7JO9 - chains A and J of the 11 polymer chains in the assembly; structure by electron microscopy, 3.30 A resolution.

== Chain A ==
Protein: Histone H3.2
Organism: Homo sapiens
UniProt: Q71DI3 (H32_HUMAN); residues 0-135 here correspond to UniProt positions 1-136 (UniProt number = residue number + 1)
Sequence (136 residues; numbered 0 to 135; the number before each row is that of its first residue; numbering starts at 0):
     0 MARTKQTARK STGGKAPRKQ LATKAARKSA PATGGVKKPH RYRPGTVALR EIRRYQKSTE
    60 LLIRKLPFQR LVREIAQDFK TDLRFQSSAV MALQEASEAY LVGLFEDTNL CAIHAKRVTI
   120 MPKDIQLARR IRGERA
Disordered / not traced: 0-36, 135
UniProt features mapped onto this chain:
  - modified residue: Arg2 (Asymmetric dimethylarginine), Thr3 (Phosphothreonine), Lys4 (Allysine), Gln5 (5-glutamyl dopamine), Thr6 (Phosphothreonine), Arg8 (Citrulline), Lys9 (N6,N6,N6-trimethyllysine), Ser10 (ADP-ribosylserine), Thr11 (Phosphothreonine), Lys14 (N6-(2-hydroxyisobutyryl)lysine), Arg17 (Asymmetric dimethylarginine), Lys18 (N6-(2-hydroxyisobutyryl)lysine), Lys23 (N6-(2-hydroxyisobutyryl)lysine), Arg26 (Citrulline), Lys27 (N6,N6,N6-trimethyllysine), Ser28 (ADP-ribosylserine), Lys36 (N6,N6,N6-trimethyllysine), Lys37 (N6-methyllysine), Tyr41 (Phosphotyrosine), Lys56 (N6,N6,N6-trimethyllysine) and 8 more in UniProt
  - lipidation: Lys18 (N6-decanoyllysine), Cys110 (S-palmitoyl cysteine)

== Chain J ==
Molecule: 147-nt DNA strand
Organism: synthetic construct
Sequence (147 nucleotides; each row starts with the number of its first residue; numbers below 1 keep their minus sign (DA-73 is residue -73)):
   -73 ATCGAGAATC CCGGTGCCGA GGCCGCTCAA TTGGTCGTAG ACAGCTCTAG CACCGCTTAA
   -13 ACGCACGTAC GCGCTGTCCC CCGCGTTTTA ACCGCCAAGG GGATTACTCC CTAGTCTCCA
    47 GGCACGTGTC AGATATATAC ATCCGAT
Disordered / not traced: -73, 73

== How chain A and chain J interact ==
Pairs across the interface (15):
  His39(A) - DA-67(J)  sugar contact
  Arg40(A) - DG9(J)  sugar contact
  Arg40(A) - DC10(J)  sugar contact
  Tyr41(A) - DA-67(J)  phosphate contact
  Tyr41(A) - DA-66(J)  sugar contact
  Tyr41(A) - DC10(J)  phosphate contact
  Gly44(A) - DG9(J)  hydrogen bond to the phosphate
  Thr45(A) - DG9(J)  phosphate contact
  Val46(A) - DG9(J)  phosphate contact
  Ala47(A) - DG9(J)  phosphate contact
  Arg49(A) - DA-66(J)  sugar contact
  Arg49(A) - DT-65(J)  phosphate contact
  Lys64(A) - DC18(J)  hydrogen bond to the phosphate
  Leu65(A) - DC18(J)  phosphate contact
  Arg69(A) - DA17(J)  salt bridge to the phosphate
Also at the interface, not in a pair above, chain A (15 interface residues in all): Pro43, Arg63, Pro66, Arg83
Also at the interface, not in a pair above, chain J (10 interface residues in all): DC8, DG26, DG27

== Summary ==
The interface between chain A and chain J involves 15 residues on one side and 10 on the other; the contacts
include 2 hydrogen bonds and 1 salt bridge. Polar pairs include Gly44(A)-DG9(J), Lys64(A)-DC18(J) and
Arg69(A)-DA17(J).
Here chain A is Histone H3.2 (Homo sapiens) and chain J is a 147-nt DNA strand (synthetic construct). Entry
7JO9 (1:1 cGAS-nucleosome complex) was determined by electron microscopy (same publication as 7JOA).
